PDB entry 8K46 | electron microscopy, 3.37 A resolution | chains G and B of the 6 polymer chains in the assembly

Chain G:
Name: nanobody Nb4
Source organism: Vicugna pacos
Notes: antibody fragment or engineered binder
Amino-acid sequence (124 residues; each row starts with the number of its first residue):
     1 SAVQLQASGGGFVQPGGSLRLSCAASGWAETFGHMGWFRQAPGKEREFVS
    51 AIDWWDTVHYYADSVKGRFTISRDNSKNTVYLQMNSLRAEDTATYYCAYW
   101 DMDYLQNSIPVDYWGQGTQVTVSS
Disulfide bonds: C23-C97

Chain B:
Name: Spike glycoprotein
Source organism: Severe acute respiratory syndrome coronavirus 2
UniProt: P0DTC2 (SPIKE_SARS2); residues 1-1208 here = UniProt positions 1-1208
Amino-acid sequence (1288 residues; row label = number of the first residue in the row):
     1 MFVFLVLLPLVSSQCVNLITRTQLPPAYTNSFTRGVYYPDKVFRSSVLHS
    51 TQDLFLPFFSNVTWFHAIHVSGTNGTKRFDNPVLPFNDGVYFASTEKSNI
   101 IRGWIFGTTLDSKTQSLLIVNNATNVVIKVCEFQFCNDPFLDVYYHKNNK
   151 SWMESEFRVYSSANNCTFEYVSQPFLMDLEGKQGNFKNLREFVFKNIDGY
   201 FKIYSKHTPINLGRDLPQGFSALEPLVDLPIGINITRFQTLLALHRSYLT
   251 PGDSSSGWTAGAAAYYVGYLQPRTFLLKYNENGTITDAVDCALDPLSETK
   301 CTLKSFTVEKGIYQTSNFRVQPTESIVRFPNITNLCPFDEVFNATRFASV
   351 YAWNRKRISNCVADYSVLYNFAPFFAFKCYGVSPTKLNDLCFTNVYADSF
   401 VIRGNEVSQIAPGQTGNIADYNYKLPDDFTGCVIAWNSNKLDSKVGGNYN
   451 YRYRLFRKSNLKPFERDISTEIYQAGNKPCNGVAGVNCYFPLQSYGFRPT
   501 YGVGHQPYRVVVLSFELLHAPATVCGPKKSTNLVKNKCVNFNFNGLTGTG
   551 VLTESNKKFLPFQQFGRDIADTTDAVRDPQTLEILDITPCSFGGVSVITP
   601 GTNTSNQVAVLYQGVNCTEVPVAIHADQLTPTWRVYSTGSNVFQTRAGCL
   651 IGAEYVNSSYECDIPIGAGICASYQTQTKSHGSASSVASQSIIAYTMSLG
   701 AENSVAYSNNSIAIPTNFTISVTTEILPVSMTKTSVDCTMYICGDSTECS
   751 NLLLQYGSFCTQLKRALTGIAVEQDKNTQEVFAQVKQIYKTPPIKYFGGF
   801 NFSQILPDPSKPSKRSPIEDLLFNKVTLADAGFIKQYGDCLGDIAARDLI
   851 CAQKFNGLTVLPPLLTDEMIAQYTSALLAGTITSGWTFGAGPALQIPFPM
   901 QMAYRFNGIGVTQNVLYENQKLIANQFNSAIGKIQDSLSSTPSALGKLQD
   951 VVNHNAQALNTLVKQLSSKFGAISSVLNDILSRLDPPEAEVQIDRLITGR
  1001 LQSLQTYVTQQLIRAAEIRASANLAATKMSECVLGQSKRVDFCGKGYHLM
  1051 SFPQSAPHGVVFLHVTYVPAQEKNFTTAPAICHDGKAHFPREGVFVSNGT
  1101 HWFVTQRNFYEPQIITTDNTFVSGNCDVVIGIVNNTVYDPLQPELDSFKE
  1151 ELDKYFKNHTSPDVDLGDISGINASVVNIQKEIDRLNEVAKNLNESLIDL
  1201 QELGKYEQGSGYIPEAPRDGQAYVRKDGEWVFLSTFLSGLEVLFQGPGGW
  1251 SHPQFEKGGGSGGGSGGSAWSHPQFEKGGSHHHHHHHH
Disordered / not traced: 1-28, 67-71, 525-529, 678-688, 829-848, 1151-1288
Disulfide bonds: C131-C166, C291-C301, C336-C361, C379-C432, C480-C488, C617-C649, C662-C671, C738-C760, C743-C749, C1032-C1043, C1082-C1126
Glycans and other covalent adducts: N-acetylglucosamine (NAG) linked to N61, N164, N234, N282, N603, N616, N657, N709, N717, N801, N1074, N1098, N1134
Construct notes: conflict I19 (Thr in P0DTC2), S658 (Asn in P0DTC2), G682 (Arg in P0DTC2), S683 (Arg in P0DTC2), S685 (Arg in P0DTC2), P817 (Phe in P0DTC2), P892 (Ala in P0DTC2), P899 (Ala in P0DTC2), P942 (Ala in P0DTC2), P986 (Lys in P0DTC2), P987 (Val in P0DTC2); variant D142 (Gly in P0DTC2), G213 (Val in P0DTC2), D339 (Gly in P0DTC2), F371 (Ser in P0DTC2), P373 (Ser in P0DTC2), F375 (Ser in P0DTC2), A376 (Thr in P0DTC2), N405 (Asp in P0DTC2), S408 (Arg in P0DTC2), N417 (Lys in P0DTC2), K440 (Asn in P0DTC2), R452 (Leu in P0DTC2), N477 (Ser in P0DTC2), K478 (Thr in P0DTC2), A484 (Glu in P0DTC2), V486 (Phe in P0DTC2), R498 (Gln in P0DTC2), Y501 (Asn in P0DTC2), H505 (Tyr in P0DTC2), G614 (Asp in P0DTC2), Y655 (His in P0DTC2), K679 (Asn in P0DTC2), H681 (Pro in P0DTC2), K764 (Asn in P0DTC2), Y796 (Asp in P0DTC2), H954 (Gln in P0DTC2), K969 (Asn in P0DTC2); expression tag (1209-1288)
Swiss-Prot annotation at these positions:
  - region: N280 to C301 (Putative superantigen), N448 to Y451, Y453 to F456 (Immunodominant HLA epitope recognized by the CD8+), S816 to Y837 (Fusion peptide 1), K835 to F855 (Fusion peptide 2), D1163 to E1202 (Heptad repeat 2)
  - site: R815, S816 (Cleavage)
  - glycosylation: N17 (N-linked (GlcNAc...) (complex) asparagine), N61 (N-linked (GlcNAc...) (hybrid) asparagine), N74 (N-linked (GlcNAc...) (complex) asparagine), N122 (N-linked (GlcNAc...) (hybrid) asparagine), N149 (N-linked (GlcNAc...) (complex) asparagine), N165 (N-linked (GlcNAc...) (complex) asparagine), N234 (N-linked (GlcNAc...) (high mannose) asparagine), N282 (N-linked (GlcNAc...) (complex) asparagine), T323 (O-linked (GalNAc) threonine), S325 (O-linked (HexNAc...) serine), N331 (N-linked (GlcNAc...) (complex) asparagine), N343 (N-linked (GlcNAc...) (complex) asparagine), N603 (N-linked (GlcNAc...) (hybrid) asparagine), N616 (N-linked (GlcNAc...) (complex) asparagine), N657 (N-linked (GlcNAc...) (complex) asparagine), T676 (O-linked (GlcNAc...) threonine), T678 (O-linked (GlcNAc...) threonine), N709 (N-linked (GlcNAc...) (high mannose) asparagine), N717 (N-linked (GlcNAc...) (hybrid) asparagine), N801 (N-linked (GlcNAc...) (hybrid) asparagine) and 6 more in UniProt
  - natural variant: L5 (L5F: In strain: Iota/B.1.526), S13 (S13I: In strain: Epsilon/B.1.427/B.1.429), L18 (L18F: In strain: Beta/B.1.351, Gamma/P.1 and 1 more), T20 (T20N: In strain: Gamma/P.1), L24 to A27 (sequence variant, change not given here; In strain: Omicron/BA.2, Omicron/BA.2.12.1 and 6 more), P26 (P26S: In strain: Gamma/P.1), Q52 (Q52H: In strain: Omicron/EG.5.1), A67 (A67V: In strain: Eta/B.1.525, Omicron/BA.1), H69 to V70 (deletion: In strain: Alpha/B.1.1.7, Eta/B.1.525 and 5 more), G75 (G75V: In strain: Lambda/C.37), T76 (T76I: In strain: Lambda/C.37), D80 (D80A: In strain: Beta/B.1.351), 79 further natural variant entries in UniProt
  - mutagenesis: H69 to V70 (Increased incorporation of cleaved spike into virions), N121 (N121Q: Partial loss of biliverdin affinity), R190 (R190K: Partial loss of biliverdin affinity), N234 (N234Q: Increased resistance to neutralizing antibodies), N331 (N331Q: Reduced viral infectivity), N343 (N343Q: Reduced viral infectivity), Y453 (Y453F: Decreased HLA binding to NF9 epitope. Increased binding affinity to human ACE2), A475 (A475V: Increased resistance to neutralizing antibodies), V483 (V483A: Increased resistance to neutralizing antibodies), F490 (F490L: Increased resistance to neutralizing antibodies and human covalescent sera neutralization), Q493 (Q493N: Reduced host ACE2-binding affinity in vitro; Q493Y: Reduced host ACE2-binding affinity in vitro), H519 (H519P: Increased resistance to human covalescent sera neutralization), 5 further mutagenesis entries in UniProt

Chain G / chain B interface:
Contacting residue pairs - 19 pairs, chain G then chain B:
  W28(G) - Y369(B)
  E30(G) - K378(B)
  T31(G) - K378(B)
  F32(G) - F374(B)  hydrophobic
  F32(G) - A376(B)  hydrophobic
  W54(G) - Y508(B)
  W55(G) - G404(B)
  W55(G) - V503(B)  hydrophobic
  W55(G) - G504(B)
  W55(G) - Y508(B)  hydrophobic
  D74(G) - V503(B)
  N75(G) - T500(B)
  N75(G) - Y501(B)  hydrogen bond (side chain-backbone)
  N75(G) - G502(B)  hydrogen bond (side chain-backbone)
  N75(G) - V503(B)  hydrogen bond (backbone-backbone)
  N75(G) - Q506(B)  hydrogen bond (backbone-side chain)
  S76(G) - N437(B)
  S76(G) - Q506(B)
  N78(G) - Y508(B)
Other interface residues (no listed pair), chain G (11 interface residues in all): G27
Other interface residues (no listed pair), chain B (18 interface residues in all): P384, T385, V407, A435, P499

Overview:
11 residues of chain G face 18 of chain B across their interface, with 4 hydrogen bonds. Polar contacts
include N75(G)-Y501(B), N75(G)-G502(B) and N75(G)-Q506(B). Covalently linked N-acetylglucosamine: at N61(B),
N164(B), N234(B), N282(B), N603(B) and N616(B) and 7 more.
Chain G is nanobody Nb4 (Vicugna pacos) and chain B is Spike glycoprotein (Severe acute respiratory syndrome
coronavirus 2); the structure, A potent and broad-spectrum neutralizing nanobody for SARS-CoV-2 viruses
including all major Omicron strains, was determined by electron microscopy together with 8K3K, 8K45 and 8K47
from the same study.
